Entry 9IUJ (electron microscopy, 2.78 A resolution); this record covers chains B and C of the 3 polymer chains in the assembly.

# Chain B
Molecule: Integrin beta-3, Uncharacterized protein DKFZp686C11235
Organism: Homo sapiens
UniProt: chimeric construct of P05106, Q6MZV7: residues 1-692 from P05106 (ITB3_HUMAN) positions 27-718 (UniProt number = residue number + 26); residues 693-919 from Q6MZV7 positions 247-473 (UniProt number = residue number - 446)
Sequence (919 residues; each row starts with the number of its first residue):
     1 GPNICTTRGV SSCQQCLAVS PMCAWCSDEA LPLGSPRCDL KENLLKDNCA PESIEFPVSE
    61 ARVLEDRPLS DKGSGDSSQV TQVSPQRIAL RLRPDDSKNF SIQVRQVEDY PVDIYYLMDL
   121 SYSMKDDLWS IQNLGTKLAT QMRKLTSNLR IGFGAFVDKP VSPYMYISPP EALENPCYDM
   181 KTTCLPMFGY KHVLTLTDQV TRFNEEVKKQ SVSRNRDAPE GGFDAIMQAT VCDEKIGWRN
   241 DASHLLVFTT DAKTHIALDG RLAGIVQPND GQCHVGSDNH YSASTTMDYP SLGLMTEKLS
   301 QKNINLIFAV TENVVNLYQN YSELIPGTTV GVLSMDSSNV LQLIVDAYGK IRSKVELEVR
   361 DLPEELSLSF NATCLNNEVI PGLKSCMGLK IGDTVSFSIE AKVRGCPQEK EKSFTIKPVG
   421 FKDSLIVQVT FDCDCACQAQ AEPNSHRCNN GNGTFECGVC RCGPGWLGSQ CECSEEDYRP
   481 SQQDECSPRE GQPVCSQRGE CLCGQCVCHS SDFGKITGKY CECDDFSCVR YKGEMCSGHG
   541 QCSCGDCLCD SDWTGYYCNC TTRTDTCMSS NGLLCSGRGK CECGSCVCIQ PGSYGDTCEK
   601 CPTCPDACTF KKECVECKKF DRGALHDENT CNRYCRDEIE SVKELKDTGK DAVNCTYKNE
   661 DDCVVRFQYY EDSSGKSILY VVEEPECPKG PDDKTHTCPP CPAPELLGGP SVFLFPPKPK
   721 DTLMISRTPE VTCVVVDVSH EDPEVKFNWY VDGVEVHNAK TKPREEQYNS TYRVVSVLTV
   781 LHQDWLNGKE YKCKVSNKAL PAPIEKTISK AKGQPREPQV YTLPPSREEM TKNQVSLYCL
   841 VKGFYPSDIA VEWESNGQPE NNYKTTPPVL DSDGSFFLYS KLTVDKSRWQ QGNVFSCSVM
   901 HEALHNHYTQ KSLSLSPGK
Not modelled in the structure: 73-78, 472-919
Construct notes: conflict Tyr838 (Thr392 in Q6MZV7)
Disulfides: Cys5-Cys23, Cys13-Cys435, Cys16-Cys38, Cys26-Cys49, Cys177-Cys184, Cys232-Cys273, Cys374-Cys386, Cys406-Cys433, Cys437-Cys457, Cys448-Cys460, Cys462-Cys471
Covalently attached groups: N-acetylglucosamine (NAG) linked to Asn99, Asn320, Asn371
Ion coordination: Mg2+: Ser121, Glu220 (shared with Asp51(C) of chain C); Ca2+ site 1: Ser123, Asp126, Asp127, Asp251; Ca2+ site 2: Asp158, Asp217, Pro219
UniProt features mapped onto this chain:
  - region: Cys177 to Cys184 (Involved in CX3CL1-, NRG1-, FGF1- and IGF1-binding), Gln267 to Met287 (CX3CL1-binding)
  - binding site (Mg(2+)): Ser121, Ser123, Glu220
  - binding site (Ca(2+)): Ser123, Asp126, Asp127, Asp158, Asn215, Asp217, Pro219, Glu220, Asp251, Met335
  - glycosylation (N-linked (GlcNAc...) asparagine): Asn99, Asn320, Asn371, Asn452, Asn559, Asn654

# Chain C
Molecule: Disintegrin rhodostomin
Organism: Calloselasma rhodostoma
UniProt: P30403 (VM2RH_CALRH); residues 1-68 here correspond to UniProt positions 408-475 (UniProt number = residue number + 407)
Sequence (68 residues; row label = number of the first residue in the row):
     1 GKECDCSSPE NPCCDAATCK LRPGAQCGEG LCCEQCKFSR AGKICRIPRG DMPDDRCTGQ
    61 SADCPRYH
Not modelled in the structure: 1-2
Disulfides: Cys4-Cys19, Cys6-Cys14, Cys13-Cys36, Cys27-Cys33, Cys32-Cys57, Cys45-Cys64
Ion coordination: Mg2+: Asp51 (shared with Ser121(B), Glu220(B) of chain B)
UniProt features mapped onto this chain:
  - motif: Arg49 to Asp51 (Cell attachment site)

# How chain B and chain C interact
Contacting residue pairs - 25 pairs, chain B then chain C:
  Ser121(B) with Asp51(C), hydrogen bond
  Tyr122(B) with Asp51(C), hydrogen bond (backbone-side chain); Met52(C), hydrophobic; Pro53(C); His68(C), hydrogen bond (side chain-backbone)
  Ser123(B) with Asp51(C), hydrogen bond; Met52(C); Pro53(C)
  Lys125(B) with Tyr67(C)
  Asp126(B) with Pro53(C); Asp54(C); Arg56(C), salt bridge; Tyr67(C)
  Asp127(B) with Arg56(C), salt bridge
  Met180(B) with Met52(C), hydrophobic; His68(C)
  Arg214(B) with Asp51(C); Met52(C)
  Asn215(B) with Asp51(C), hydrogen bond (backbone-side chain)
  Arg216(B) with Gly50(C); Asp51(C), hydrogen bond (backbone-backbone)
  Asp217(B) with Asp51(C)
  Ala218(B) with Gly50(C); Asp51(C)
  Glu220(B) with Asp51(C)
Interface residues without a listed pair, chain B (14 interface residues in all): Ser213

# In short
Chain B and chain C form an interface of 14 and 8 residues respectively, with 6 hydrogen bonds and 2 salt
bridges. Polar pairs include Asp126(B)-Arg56(C), Asp127(B)-Arg56(C) and Ser121(B)-Asp51(C). Covalently linked
N-acetylglucosamine: at Asn99(B), Asn320(B) and Asn371(B).
Chain B is Integrin beta-3, Uncharacterized protein DKFZp686C11235 (Homo sapiens) and chain C is Disintegrin
rhodostomin (Calloselasma rhodostoma); the structure, Integrin alpha-v beta-3 in complex with rhodostomin, was
determined by electron microscopy.
